Entry 8ZIR (electron microscopy, 3.08 A resolution); this record covers chains B and D of the 18 polymer chains in the assembly.

# Chain B (and D)
Molecule: DUF4297
From: Agrobacterium tumefaciens
Notes: chain D of this document is another copy of the same molecule, construct and numbering; everything in this record applies to it too
Chain sequence (397 residues; numbered 1 to 397; the number before each row is that of its first residue):
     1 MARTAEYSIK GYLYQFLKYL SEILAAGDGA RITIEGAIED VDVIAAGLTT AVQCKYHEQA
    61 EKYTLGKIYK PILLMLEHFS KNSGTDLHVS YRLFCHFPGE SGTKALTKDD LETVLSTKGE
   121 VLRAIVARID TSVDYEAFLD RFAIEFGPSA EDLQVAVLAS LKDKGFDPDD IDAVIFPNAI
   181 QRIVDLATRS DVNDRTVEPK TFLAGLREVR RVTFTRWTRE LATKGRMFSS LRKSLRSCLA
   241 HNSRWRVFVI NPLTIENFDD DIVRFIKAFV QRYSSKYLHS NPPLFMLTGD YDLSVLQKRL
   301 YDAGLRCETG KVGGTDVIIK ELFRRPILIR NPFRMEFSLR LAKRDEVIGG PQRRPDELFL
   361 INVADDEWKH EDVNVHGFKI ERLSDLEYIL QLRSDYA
Not modelled in the structure: 1-227, 395-397 (chain D: 1-227, 397)

# Chain B / chain D interface
Pairs across the interface (9):
  Ser234(B) - Arg393(D)
  Ser234(B) - Asp395(D)  hydrogen bond
  Arg236(B) - Ser394(D)  hydrogen bond
  His241(B) - Gln271(D)  hydrogen bond
  Glu371(B) - Asp260(D)
  Glu371(B) - Arg264(D)  hydrogen bond (backbone-side chain)
  Asp372(B) - Val263(D)
  Asp372(B) - Arg299(D)  salt bridge
  Asn374(B) - Arg264(D)
Interface residues without a listed pair, chain B (7 interface residues in all): Asp356
Interface residues without a listed pair, chain D (9 interface residues in all): Lys267

# In short
Chain B and chain D form an interface of 7 and 9 residues respectively, with 4 hydrogen bonds and 1 salt
bridge. Polar pairs include Asp372(B)-Arg299(D), Ser234(B)-Asp395(D) and Arg236(B)-Ser394(D).
Chain B and chain D are both DUF4297 (Agrobacterium tumefaciens); the structure, DUF4297-HerA complex, was
determined by electron microscopy (same publication as 8ZGI, 8ZIQ, 8ZIS and 8ZIT).
